3BLS - chain A; structure by X-ray diffraction, 2.30 A resolution.

Chain A:
Protein: Ampc beta-lactamase
Source organism: Escherichia coli
Notes: EC 3.5.2.6
Reference sequence: P00811 (AMPC_ECOLI); residues 4-361 here correspond to UniProt positions 20-377 (UniProt number = residue number + 16)
Amino-acid sequence (358 residues; each row starts with the number of its first residue):
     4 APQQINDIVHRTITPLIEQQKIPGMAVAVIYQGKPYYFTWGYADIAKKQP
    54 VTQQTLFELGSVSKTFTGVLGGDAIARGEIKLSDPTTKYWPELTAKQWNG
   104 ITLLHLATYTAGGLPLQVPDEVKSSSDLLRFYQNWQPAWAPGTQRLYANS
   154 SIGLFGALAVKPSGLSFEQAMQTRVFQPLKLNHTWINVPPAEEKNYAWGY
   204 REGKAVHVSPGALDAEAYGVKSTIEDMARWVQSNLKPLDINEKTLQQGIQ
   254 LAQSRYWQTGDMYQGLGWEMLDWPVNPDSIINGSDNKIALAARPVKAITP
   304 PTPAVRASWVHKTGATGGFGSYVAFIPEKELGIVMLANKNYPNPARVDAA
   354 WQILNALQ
Not modelled in the structure: 361
Covalent attachments: m-aminophenylboronic acid (APB) linked to Ser64
Small-molecule neighbours: m-aminophenylboronic acid (APB): Gly63, Lys67, Tyr150, Asn289, Lys315, Thr316, Gly317, Ala318, Asn346, Arg349

Overview:
M-aminophenylboronic acid is covalently linked to Ser64.
Chain A is Ampc beta-lactamase (Escherichia coli); the structure, Ampc beta-lactamase from escherichia coli,
was determined by X-ray diffraction together with 2BLS from the same study.
